7KDF - chains C and E of the 5 polymer chains in the assembly; structure by X-ray diffraction, 2.72 A resolution.

== Chain C ==
Protein: Spc24
Source organism: Saccharomyces cerevisiae
Amino-acid sequence (100 residues; numbered 1 to 213; 113 numbers in that range are skipped by the numbering (no residue carries them; nothing is unmodelled there); the number before each row is that of its first residue):
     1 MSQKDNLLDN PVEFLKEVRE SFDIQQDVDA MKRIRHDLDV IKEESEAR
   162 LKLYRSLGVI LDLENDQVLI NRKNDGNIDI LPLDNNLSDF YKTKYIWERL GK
Not modelled in the structure: 1-4, 213

== Chain E ==
Protein: STU2
UniProtKB: A0A6A5PTU3 (A0A6A5PTU3_YEASX); residue numbers follow UniProt; this construct covers 856-888
Amino-acid sequence (33 residues; each row starts with the number of its first residue):
   856 EESYKRAAAV TSTLKARIEK MKAKSRREGT TRT
Not modelled in the structure: 856-860
Modified residues: Mse-876 (selenomethionine; parent Met)

== Interface between chain C and chain E ==
Contacting residue pairs (12; chain C residue first):
  Leu-8(C) / Thr-866(E)
  Phe-14(C) / Thr-866(E)
  Phe-14(C) / Lys-870(E)
  Phe-14(C) / Ile-873(E)  hydrophobic
  Glu-17(C) / Lys-870(E)  salt bridge
  Val-18(C) / Ile-873(E)  hydrophobic
  Ser-21(C) / Ile-873(E)
  Ser-21(C) / Mse-876(E)
  Ser-21(C) / Lys-877(E)
  Asp-23(C) / Ser-880(E)  hydrogen bond
  Gln-26(C) / Lys-879(E)  hydrogen bond (side chain-backbone)
  Gln-26(C) / Ser-880(E)
Other interface residues (no listed pair), chain E (8 interface residues in all): Leu-869

== Summary ==
7 residues of chain C face 8 of chain E across their interface; the contacts include 2 hydrogen bonds and 1
salt bridge. Polar pairs include Glu-17(C)/Lys-870(E), Asp-23(C)/Ser-880(E) and Gln-26(C)/Lys-879(E).
Chain C is Spc24 (Saccharomyces cerevisiae) and chain E is STU2; the structure, Structure of Stu2 Bound to
dwarf Ndc80c, was determined by X-ray diffraction.
